Entry 3M5J (X-ray diffraction, 2.60 A resolution); this record covers chains C and E of the 6 polymer chains in the assembly.

== Chain C (and E) ==
Protein: Hemagglutinin
Organism: Influenza A virus
Notes: fragment: Hemagglutinin HA1; chain E of this document is another copy of the same molecule, construct and numbering; everything in this record applies to it too
UniProtKB: B7NY59 (B7NY59_9INFA); the construct lacks a stretch of the UniProt sequence and is renumbered around it, so the offset changes along the chain: 10-142 = UniProt 14-146; 144-158 = UniProt 147-161; 159-220 = UniProt 164-225; 229-261 = UniProt 226-258; 2 more segments
Sequence (317 residues; each row starts with the number of its first residue; note: 10 numbers in that range are skipped by the numbering (no residue carries them; nothing is unmodelled there); a row labelled like 158A-158B holds insertion residues (158A, then the next letters in order)):
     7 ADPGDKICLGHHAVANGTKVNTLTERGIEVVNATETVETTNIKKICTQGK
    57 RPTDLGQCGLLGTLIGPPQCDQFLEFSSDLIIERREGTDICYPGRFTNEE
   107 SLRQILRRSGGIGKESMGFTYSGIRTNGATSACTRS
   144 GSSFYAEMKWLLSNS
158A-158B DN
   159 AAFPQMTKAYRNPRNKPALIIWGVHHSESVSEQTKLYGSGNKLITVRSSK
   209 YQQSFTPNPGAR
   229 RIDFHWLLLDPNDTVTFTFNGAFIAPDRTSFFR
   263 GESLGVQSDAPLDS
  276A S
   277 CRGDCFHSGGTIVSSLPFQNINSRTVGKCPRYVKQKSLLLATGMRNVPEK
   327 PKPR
Unresolved in the structure: 7-9, 326-330
Sequence notes: expression tag (7-9)
Modified / non-standard residues: Asn38 (glycosylation site)
Disulfides: Cys52-Cys277, Cys64-Cys76, Cys97-Cys139, Cys281-Cys305
Residues lining bound ligands: N-acetylglucosamine (NAG; 2-acetamido-2-deoxy-beta-D-glucopyranose): Asn38, Ala39, Thr40
Reported in the primary citation:
  - binding site for beta-D-galactopyranose: Ser137

== Interface between chain C and chain E ==
Contacting residue pairs - 7 pairs, chain C then chain E:
  Leu201(C) with Asn216(E); Pro217(E)
  Gln210(C) with Arg101(E); Arg229(E)
  Gln211(C) with Arg101(E), hydrogen bond
  Ser212(C) with Ala219(E)
  Thr214(C) with Asn216(E)
Also at the interface, not in a pair above, chain C (6 interface residues in all): Thr203
Also at the interface, not in a pair above, chain E (8 interface residues in all): Pro99, Gly218, Arg220

== Summary ==
6 residues of chain C face 8 of chain E across their interface, with 1 hydrogen bond. Its one hydrogen-bonded
contact is Gln211(C)-Arg101(E). Chain C binds N-acetylglucosamine. From the paper: a binding site for
beta-D-galactopyranose at Ser137(C).
Both chains are Hemagglutinin (Influenza A virus). Entry 3M5J (Crystal structure of a H7 influenza virus
hemagglutinin complexed with LSTb) was determined by X-ray diffraction, deposited together with 3M5G, 3M5H and
3M5I.
